3CEM - chains A and B; structure by X-ray diffraction, 2.47 A resolution.

== Chain A (and B) ==
Molecule: Glycogen phosphorylase, liver form
Organism: Homo sapiens
Notes: EC 2.4.1.1; chain B of this document is another copy of the same molecule, construct and numbering; everything in this record applies to it too
Reference sequence: P06737 (PYGL_HUMAN); residues 23-831 here correspond to UniProt positions 24-832 (UniProt number = residue number + 1)
Amino-acid sequence (809 residues; row label = number of the first residue in the row):
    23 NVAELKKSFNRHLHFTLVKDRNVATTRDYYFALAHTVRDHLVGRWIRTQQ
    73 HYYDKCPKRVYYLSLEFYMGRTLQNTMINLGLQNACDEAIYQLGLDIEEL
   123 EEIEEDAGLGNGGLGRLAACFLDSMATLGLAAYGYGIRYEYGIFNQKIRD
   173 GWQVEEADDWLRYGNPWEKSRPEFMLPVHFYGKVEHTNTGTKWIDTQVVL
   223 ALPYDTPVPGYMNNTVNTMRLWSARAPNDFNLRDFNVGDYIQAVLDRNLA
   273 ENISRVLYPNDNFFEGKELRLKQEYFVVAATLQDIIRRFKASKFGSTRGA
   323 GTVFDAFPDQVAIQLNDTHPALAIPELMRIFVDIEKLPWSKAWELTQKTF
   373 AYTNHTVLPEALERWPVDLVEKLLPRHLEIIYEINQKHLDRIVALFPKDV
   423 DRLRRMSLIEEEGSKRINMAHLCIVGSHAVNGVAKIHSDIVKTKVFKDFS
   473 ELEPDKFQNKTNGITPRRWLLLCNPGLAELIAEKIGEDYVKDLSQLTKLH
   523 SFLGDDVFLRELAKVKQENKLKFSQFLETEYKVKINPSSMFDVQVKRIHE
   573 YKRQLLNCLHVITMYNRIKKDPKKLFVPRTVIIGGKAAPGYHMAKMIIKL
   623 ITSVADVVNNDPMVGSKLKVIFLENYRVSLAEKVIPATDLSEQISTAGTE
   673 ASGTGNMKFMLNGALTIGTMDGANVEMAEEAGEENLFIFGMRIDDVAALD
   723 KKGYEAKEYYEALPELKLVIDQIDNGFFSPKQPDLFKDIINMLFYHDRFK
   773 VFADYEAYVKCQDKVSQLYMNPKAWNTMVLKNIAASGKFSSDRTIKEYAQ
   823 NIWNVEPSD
Not modelled in the structure: 253-260, 317-323
Covalent attachments: pyridoxal phosphate (PLP) linked to Lys680
Swiss-Prot annotation at these positions:
  - binding site (AMP): Asp42 to Asn44, Tyr75, Arg309
  - site: Cys108 (Involved in the association of subunits), Cys142 (Involved in the association of subunits), Tyr155 (May be involved in allosteric control)
  - modified residue: Lys363 (N6-succinyllysine), Lys469 (N6-acetyllysine), Ser523 (Phosphoserine), Ser560 (Phosphoserine), Ser638 (Phosphoserine), Lys680 (N6-(pyridoxal phosphate)lysine), Lys795 (N6-acetyllysine)

== Chain A / chain B interface ==
Contacting residue pairs (81; chain A residue first):
  His36(A) - Val64(B)
  His36(A) - Ile68(B)
  Phe37(A) - Arg60(B)  hydrogen bond (backbone-side chain)
  Phe37(A) - Asp61(B)
  Leu39(A) - Lys191(B)
  Val40(A) - Val64(B)  hydrophobic
  Val40(A) - Trp67(B)  hydrophobic
  Val40(A) - Ile68(B)
  Lys41(A) - Arg193(B)
  Lys41(A) - Glu195(B)  salt bridge
  Asp42(A) - Gln72(B)  hydrogen bond
  Thr47(A) - Glu195(B)
  Arg49(A) - Pro194(B)
  Arg60(A) - Phe37(B)  hydrogen bond (side chain-backbone)
  Asp61(A) - Phe37(B)
  Val64(A) - His36(B)
  Trp67(A) - Val40(B)  hydrophobic
  Ile68(A) - His36(B)
  Ile68(A) - Val40(B)
  Ile68(A) - Lys41(B)
  Gln72(A) - Asp42(B)  hydrogen bond
  Tyr163(A) - Val266(B)  hydrophobic
  Tyr163(A) - Arg269(B)  hydrogen bond
  Tyr163(A) - Glu273(B)
  Phe166(A) - Tyr262(B)
  Glu177(A) - Phe252(B)
  Glu178(A) - Asn250(B)
  Glu178(A) - Asp251(B)
  Ala179(A) - Asp251(B)  hydrogen bond (backbone-side chain)
  Ala179(A) - Arg269(B)
  Asp181(A) - Arg247(B)  salt bridge
  Asp181(A) - Arg269(B)  salt bridge
  Arg184(A) - Met197(B)
  Arg184(A) - Arg247(B)
  Arg184(A) - Ala248(B)
  Arg184(A) - Asn250(B)
  Tyr185(A) - Pro194(B)  hydrophobic
  Tyr185(A) - Met197(B)
  Lys191(A) - Thr38(B)
  Lys191(A) - Leu39(B)
  Arg193(A) - Lys41(B)
  Pro194(A) - Tyr185(B)  hydrophobic
  Glu195(A) - Lys41(B)  salt bridge
  Met197(A) - Tyr185(B)
  Leu222(A) - Arg184(B)
  Arg247(A) - Glu162(B)  salt bridge
  Arg247(A) - Tyr163(B)  hydrogen bond
  Arg247(A) - Asp181(B)  salt bridge
  Arg247(A) - Arg184(B)
  Ala248(A) - Arg184(B)  hydrogen bond (backbone-side chain)
  Asn250(A) - Glu178(B)
  Asn250(A) - Asp181(B)
  Asn250(A) - Arg184(B)  hydrogen bond
  Asp251(A) - Glu178(B)
  Phe252(A) - Glu177(B)
  Tyr262(A) - Phe166(B)
  Tyr262(A) - Val278(B)
  Tyr262(A) - Pro281(B)  hydrophobic
  Tyr262(A) - Pro611(B)  hydrophobic
  Ile263(A) - Val278(B)  hydrophobic
  Ile263(A) - Tyr280(B)  hydrophobic
  Val266(A) - Tyr163(B)  hydrophobic
  Val266(A) - Val278(B)  hydrophobic
  Leu267(A) - Asn274(B)
  Leu267(A) - Arg277(B)
  Leu267(A) - Leu291(B)  hydrophobic
  Arg269(A) - Tyr163(B)  hydrogen bond
  Arg269(A) - Ala179(B)
  Arg269(A) - Asp181(B)  salt bridge
  Asn270(A) - Asn270(B)
  Asn270(A) - Asn274(B)  hydrogen bond
  Asn270(A) - Arg277(B)  hydrogen bond
  Asn274(A) - Leu267(B)
  Asn274(A) - Asn270(B)  hydrogen bond
  Arg277(A) - Asn270(B)
  Val278(A) - Ile263(B)  hydrophobic
  Val278(A) - Val266(B)  hydrophobic
  Tyr280(A) - Ile263(B)  hydrophobic
  Pro281(A) - Tyr262(B)  hydrophobic
  Leu291(A) - Leu267(B)  hydrophobic
  Pro611(A) - Tyr262(B)  hydrophobic
Also at the interface, not in a pair above, chain A (56 interface residues in all): Thr38, Asn44, Val45, Gly65, Glu162, Gly164, Leu183, Leu224, Glu273, Leu279
Also at the interface, not in a pair above, chain B (53 interface residues in all): Thr47, Arg49, Gly65, Gly164, Leu222, Leu224, Leu279

== In short ==
The interface between chain A and chain B involves 56 residues on one side and 53 on the other; the contacts
include 13 hydrogen bonds and 7 salt bridges. Polar contacts include Lys41(A)-Glu195(B), Asp181(A)-Arg247(B)
and Asp181(A)-Arg269(B).
Chain A and chain B are both Glycogen phosphorylase, liver form (Homo sapiens); the structure, Human glycogen
phosphorylase (tense state) in complex with the allosteric inhibitor AVE9423, was determined by X-ray
diffraction, deposited together with 3CEH and 3CEJ.
